PDB entry 6C4U | X-ray diffraction, 2.60 A resolution | chains F and L

Chain F:
Name: Forkhead-associated 1
Organism: Saccharomyces cerevisiae
Sequence (134 residues; each row starts with the number of its first residue):
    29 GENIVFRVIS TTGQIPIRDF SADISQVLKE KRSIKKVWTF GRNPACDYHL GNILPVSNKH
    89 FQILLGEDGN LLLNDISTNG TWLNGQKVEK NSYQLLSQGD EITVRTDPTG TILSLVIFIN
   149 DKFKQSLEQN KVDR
Unresolved in the structure: 29-30, 157-162

Chain L:
Name: Myc-pTBD peptide
Sequence (9 residues; each row starts with the number of its first residue):
     1 KLLPTPPLS
Unresolved in the structure: 1-2, 9
Modified residues: Thr5 (phosphothreonine; TPO)

Chain F / chain L interface:
Contacting residue pairs (14):
  Arg70(F) - Leu3(L)
  Arg70(F) - Pro4(L)
  Arg70(F) - Thr5(L)
  Leu82(F) - Thr5(L)
  Leu82(F) - Pro6(L)
  Pro83(F) - Thr5(L)
  Ser85(F) - Thr5(L)
  Asn86(F) - Thr5(L)
  Thr106(F) - Thr5(L)
  Asn107(F) - Thr5(L)
  Asn107(F) - Pro6(L)  hydrogen bond (side chain-backbone)
  Asn107(F) - Pro7(L)
  Asn107(F) - Leu8(L)  hydrogen bond (side chain-backbone)
  Arg133(F) - Leu8(L)
Interface residues without a listed pair, chain F (10 interface residues in all): Val84, Lys87

In short:
10 residues of chain F face 6 of chain L across their interface, with 2 hydrogen bonds. Polar contacts include
Asn107(F)-Pro6(L) and Asn107(F)-Leu8(L).
Here chain F is Forkhead-associated 1 (Saccharomyces cerevisiae) and chain L is Myc-pTBD peptide. Entry 6C4U
(Engineered FHA with Myc-pTBD peptide) was determined by X-ray diffraction.
